1CPI - chains B and C of the 3 polymer chains in the assembly; structure by X-ray diffraction, 2.05 A resolution.

[Chain B]
Protein: HIV-1 protease
Reference sequence: P03369 (POL_HV1A2); residues 1-99 here correspond to UniProt positions 57-155 (UniProt number = residue number + 56)
Amino-acid sequence (99 residues; row label = number of the first residue in the row):
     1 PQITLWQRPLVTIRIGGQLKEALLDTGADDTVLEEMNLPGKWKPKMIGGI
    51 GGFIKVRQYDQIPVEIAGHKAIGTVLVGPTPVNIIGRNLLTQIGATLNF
Sequence notes: conflict A67 (Cys123 in P03369), A95 (Cys151 in P03369)
Modified / non-standard residues: A67 (alpha-aminobutyric acid; ABA); A95 (alpha-aminobutyric acid; ABA)

[Chain C]
Protein: Cyclic peptide inhibitor
Amino-acid sequence (6 residues; each row starts with the number of its first residue):
     1 NXPIVX
Modified / non-standard residues: RTY (4-{4-[(2S,3R)-2-amino-4-bromo-3-hydroxybutyl]phenoxy}butanoic acid) at position 2; NH2 (amino group) at position 6

[How chain B and chain C interact]
Residue-residue contacts (19; chain B residue first):
  R8(B) with RTY_2(C)
  L23(B) with RTY_2(C)
  D25(B) with RTY_2(C)
  G27(B) with P3(C); I4(C), hydrogen bond (backbone-backbone)
  A28(B) with I4(C), hydrophobic
  D29(B) with I4(C), hydrogen bond (backbone-backbone); V5(C); NH2_6(C)
  D30(B) with NH2_6(C)
  I47(B) with V5(C)
  G48(B) with P3(C); I4(C); V5(C), hydrogen bond (backbone-backbone)
  G49(B) with P3(C)
  I50(B) with N1(C); P3(C)
  V82(B) with RTY_2(C)
  I84(B) with RTY_2(C)
Other interface residues (no listed pair), chain B (15 interface residues in all): V32, P81

[In short]
15 residues of chain B and 6 residues of chain C are in contact, with 3 hydrogen bonds. Backbone hydrogen
bonds pair G27(B)-I4(C), D29(B)-I4(C) and G48(B)-V5(C).
Here chain B is HIV-1 protease and chain C is Cyclic peptide inhibitor. Entry 1CPI (Regioselective structural
and functional mimicry of peptides. design of hydrolytically stable cyclic peptidomimetic inhibitors of HIV-1
...) was determined by X-ray diffraction.
